Entry 3W9K (X-ray diffraction, 1.80 A resolution); this record covers chain A.

Chain A:
Molecule: Fatty acid-binding protein
From: Sulfolobus tokodaii
Reference sequence: Q973T5 (Q973T5_SULTO); numbering as in UniProt (aligned over 1-136)
Chain sequence (139 residues; row label = number of the first residue in the row; numbers below 1 keep their minus sign (Gly-2 is residue -2)):
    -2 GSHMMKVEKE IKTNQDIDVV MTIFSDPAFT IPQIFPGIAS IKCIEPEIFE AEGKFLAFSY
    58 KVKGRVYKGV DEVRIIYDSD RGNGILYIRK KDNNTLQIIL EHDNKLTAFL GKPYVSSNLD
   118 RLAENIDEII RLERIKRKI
Unresolved in the structure: -2 to 1
Sequence notes: expression tag (-2 to 0)
Reported in the primary citation:
  - binding site for myristic acid: Lys3, Val4, Phe32, Tyr57, Ser76, Arg78, Leu97, His99, Thr104, Ala105, Gly108, Lys109, Val112

Overview:
The paper reports a binding site for myristic acid at Lys3, Val4 and Phe32 among others.
Chain A is Fatty acid-binding protein (Sulfolobus tokodaii); the structure, Crystal structure of
thermoacidophile-specific protein STK_08120 complexed with myristic acid, was determined by X-ray diffraction
(same publication as 2EJX).
